Entry 6OKB (electron microscopy, 6.70 A resolution (low resolution: residue-level contacts below are approximate; hydrogen-bond / salt-bridge calls are withheld)); this record covers chains A and F of the 13 polymer chains in the assembly.

[Chain A (and F)]
Molecule: Major capsid protein
Organism: Escherichia phage T5
Notes: chain F of this document is another copy of the same molecule, construct and numbering; everything in this record applies to it too
UniProt: Q6QGD8 (CAPSD_BPT5); numbering as in UniProt (aligned over 160-458)
Sequence (299 residues; row label = number of the first residue in the row):
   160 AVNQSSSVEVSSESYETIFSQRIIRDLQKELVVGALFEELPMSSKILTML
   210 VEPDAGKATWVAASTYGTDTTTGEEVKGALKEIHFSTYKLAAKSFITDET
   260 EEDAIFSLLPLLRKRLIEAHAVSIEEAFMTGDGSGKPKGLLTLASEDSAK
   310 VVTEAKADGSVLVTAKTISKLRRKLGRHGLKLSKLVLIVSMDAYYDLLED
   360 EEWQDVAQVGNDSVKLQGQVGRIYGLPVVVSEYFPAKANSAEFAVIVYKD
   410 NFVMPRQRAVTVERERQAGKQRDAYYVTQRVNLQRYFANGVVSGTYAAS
Unresolved in the structure: 160-169

[How chain A and chain F interact]
Residue-residue contacts (43; chain A residue first):
  Glu198(A) with Leu270(F)
  Thr207(A) with Glu260(F); Leu267(F)
  Met208(A) with Glu260(F); Leu267(F); Leu270(F); Leu271(F); Arg274(F)
  Leu209(A) with Ile255(F); Glu260(F)
  Val210(A) with Ser253(F); Phe254(F); Ile255(F); Tyr434(F)
  Thr218(A) with Ala250(F); Ala251(F); Lys252(F)
  Trp219(A) with Leu249(F); Ala250(F); Ser282(F); Ala286(F); Lys295(F)
  Val220(A) with Lys248(F); Leu249(F); Ala250(F); Gly294(F)
  Ala221(A) with Ser293(F); Gly294(F); Lys295(F)
  Ser223(A) with Ser293(F); Gly294(F)
  Leu239(A) with Phe254(F)
  Lys240(A) with Glu260(F)
  Leu339(A) with Glu391(F)
  Lys340(A) with Glu391(F)
  Leu341(A) with Glu391(F)
  Val365(A) with Glu358(F)
  Gly369(A) with Glu358(F)
  Asp371(A) with Glu358(F)
  Ser372(A) with Gln367(F)
  Lys374(A) with Gly369(F)
  Arg381(A) with Glu358(F)
  Tyr383(A) with Met350(F)
Interface residues without a listed pair, chain A (28 interface residues in all): Leu199, Pro200, Ser202, Glu211, Glu241, Ile242
Interface residues without a listed pair, chain F (30 interface residues in all): Ile264, Ser266, Val368, Asn370, Gly380, Gln430

[Summary]
The interface between chain A and chain F involves 28 residues on one side and 30 on the other.
Both chains are Major capsid protein (Escherichia phage T5). Entry 6OKB (Prohead 2 of the phage T5) was
determined by electron microscopy (same publication as 6OMA and 6OMC).
